Entry 1TK8 (X-ray diffraction, 2.50 A resolution); this record covers chains A and B of the 4 polymer chains in the assembly.

# Chain A
Protein: DNA polymerase
Source organism: Enterobacteria phage T7
Notes: EC 2.7.7.7
UniProtKB: P00581 (DPOL_BPT7); numbering as in UniProt; present here: 1-117, 124-704
Sequence (698 residues; numbered 1 to 704; 6 numbers in that range are skipped by the numbering (no residue carries them; nothing is unmodelled there); the number before each row is that of its first residue):
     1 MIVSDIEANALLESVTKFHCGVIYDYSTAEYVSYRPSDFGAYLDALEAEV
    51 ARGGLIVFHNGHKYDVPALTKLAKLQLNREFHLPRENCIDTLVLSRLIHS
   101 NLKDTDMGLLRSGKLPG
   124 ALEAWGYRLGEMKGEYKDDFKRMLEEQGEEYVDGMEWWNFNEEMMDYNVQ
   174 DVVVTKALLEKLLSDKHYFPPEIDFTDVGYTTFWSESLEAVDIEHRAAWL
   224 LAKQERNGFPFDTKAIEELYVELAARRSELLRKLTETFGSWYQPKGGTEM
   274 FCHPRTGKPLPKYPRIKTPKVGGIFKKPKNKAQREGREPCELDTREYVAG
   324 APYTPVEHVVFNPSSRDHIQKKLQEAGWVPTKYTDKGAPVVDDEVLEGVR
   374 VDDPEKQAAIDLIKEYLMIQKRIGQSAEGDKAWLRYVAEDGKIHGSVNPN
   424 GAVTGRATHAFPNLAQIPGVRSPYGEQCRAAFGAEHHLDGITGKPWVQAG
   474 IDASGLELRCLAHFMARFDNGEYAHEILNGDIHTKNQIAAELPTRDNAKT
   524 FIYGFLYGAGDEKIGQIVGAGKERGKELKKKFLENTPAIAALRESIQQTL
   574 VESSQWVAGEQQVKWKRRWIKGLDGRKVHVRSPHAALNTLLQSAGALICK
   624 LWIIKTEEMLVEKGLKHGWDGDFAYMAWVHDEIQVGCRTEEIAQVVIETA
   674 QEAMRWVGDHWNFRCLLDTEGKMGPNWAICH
Not modelled in the structure: 578-583
Metal / ion sites: Mg2+ site 1 near D5 (its only coordinating residue here); Mg2+ site 2: D475, A476, D654 (together with 2',3'-dideoxy-thymidine-5'-triphosphate); Mg2+ site 3: D475, D654 (together with 2',3'-dideoxy-thymidine-5'-triphosphate)
Residues lining bound ligands: 2',3'-dideoxy-thymidine-5'-triphosphate (D3T): R429, D475, A476, S477, G478, L479, E480, H506, R518, K522, T523, Y526, Y530, D654
What the authors report for this chain:
  - binding site for the 26-nt DNA strand: H607, Q615
  - binding site for the 22-nt DNA strand: R429

# Chain B
Protein: Thioredoxin 1
Source organism: Escherichia coli
UniProtKB: P0AA25 (THIO_ECOLI); residues 1-108 here = UniProt positions 1-108
Sequence (108 residues; each row starts with the number of its first residue):
     1 SDKIIHLTDDSFDTDVLKADGAILVDFWAEWCGPCKMIAPILDEIADEYQ
    51 GKLTVAKLNIDQNPGTAPKYGIRGIPTLLLFKNGEVAATKVGALSKGQLK
   101 EFLDANLA
Not modelled in the structure: 1-2, 108

# Chain A / chain B interface
Contacting residue pairs (52; chain A residue first):
  S263(A) - P64(B)
  Y265(A) - W31(B)
  Y265(A) - I60(B)  hydrophobic
  Y265(A) - A67(B)
  Y265(A) - P68(B)
  Y265(A) - I72(B)
  P267(A) - W31(B)
  F274(A) - G33(B)
  F274(A) - P34(B)
  P277(A) - M37(B)  hydrophobic
  Y286(A) - W31(B)
  Y286(A) - G33(B)
  P287(A) - W31(B)
  I289(A) - P34(B)
  G296(A) - K90(B)
  I297(A) - Q98(B)
  I297(A) - E101(B)
  I297(A) - F102(B)
  F298(A) - E101(B)
  F298(A) - A105(B)  hydrophobic
  L315(A) - A105(B)  hydrophobic
  L315(A) - N106(B)
  D316(A) - K90(B)  hydrogen bond (backbone-side chain)
  E319(A) - T89(B)
  E319(A) - K90(B)
  E319(A) - V91(B)  hydrogen bond (backbone-backbone)
  Y320(A) - R73(B)
  Y320(A) - V91(B)
  V321(A) - K90(B)
  V321(A) - L94(B)  hydrophobic
  V321(A) - Q98(B)
  A322(A) - Q98(B)
  A324(A) - G92(B)
  A324(A) - A93(B)
  A324(A) - L94(B)  hydrophobic
  P325(A) - P34(B)
  P325(A) - G92(B)
  P325(A) - A93(B)  hydrogen bond (backbone-backbone)
  Y326(A) - P34(B)  hydrophobic
  Y326(A) - R73(B)  hydrogen bond
  Y326(A) - I75(B)
  Y326(A) - V91(B)  hydrophobic
  Y326(A) - G92(B)
  T327(A) - C32(B)  hydrogen bond
  T327(A) - P34(B)
  T327(A) - G74(B)
  T327(A) - I75(B)  hydrogen bond (backbone-backbone)
  P328(A) - R73(B)
  V329(A) - W31(B)  hydrophobic
  V329(A) - R73(B)  hydrogen bond (backbone-backbone)
  V329(A) - G74(B)
  H331(A) - P68(B)
Other interface residues (no listed pair), chain A (25 interface residues in all): K268
Other interface residues (no listed pair), chain B (26 interface residues in all): K36, P76

# Summary
Chain A and chain B form an interface of 25 and 26 residues respectively; the contacts include 7 hydrogen
bonds. Polar pairs include D316(A)-K90(B), Y326(A)-R73(B) and T327(A)-C32(B). Chain A binds
2',3'-dideoxy-thymidine-5'-triphosphate. From the paper: a binding site for the 26-nt DNA strand at H607(A)
and Q615(A); a binding site for the 22-nt DNA strand at R429(A).
Chain A is DNA polymerase (Enterobacteria phage T7) and chain B is Thioredoxin 1 (Escherichia coli); the
structure, T7 DNA polymerase ternary complex with 8 oxo guanosine and dAMP at the elongation site, was
determined by X-ray diffraction (same publication as 1T8E, 1TK0, 1TK5 and 1TKD).
